Entry 6ZHC (X-ray diffraction, 1.92 A resolution); this record covers chains BBB and CCC of the 4 polymer chains in the assembly.

== Chain BBB ==
Molecule: Elongin-B
From: Homo sapiens
UniProtKB: Q15370 (ELOB_HUMAN); numbering as in UniProt (aligned over 1-107)
Amino-acid sequence (107 residues; each row starts with the number of its first residue):
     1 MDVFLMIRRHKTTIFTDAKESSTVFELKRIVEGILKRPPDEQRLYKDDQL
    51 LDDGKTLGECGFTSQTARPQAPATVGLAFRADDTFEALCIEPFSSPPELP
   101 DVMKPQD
Disordered / not traced: 106-107
Curated features (UniProtKB/Swiss-Prot):
  - modified residue: M1 (N-acetylmethionine), T84 (Phosphothreonine)

== Chain CCC ==
Molecule: Elongin-C
From: Homo sapiens
UniProtKB: Q15369 (ELOC_HUMAN); numbering as in UniProt (aligned over 17-112)
Amino-acid sequence (96 residues; each row starts with the number of its first residue):
    17 MYVKLISSDGHEFIVKREHALTSGTIKAMLSGPGQFAENETNEVNFREIP
    67 SHVLSKVCMYFTYKVRYTNSSTEIPEFPIAPEIALELLMAANFLDC
Disordered / not traced: 51-57

== Chain BBB / chain CCC interface ==
Residue-residue contacts - 57 pairs, chain BBB then chain CCC:
  F4(BBB) with T78(CCC); R82(CCC)
  R8(BBB) with H27(CCC)
  K11(BBB) with D25(CCC), hydrogen bond (side chain-backbone); G26(CCC); H27(CCC); E28(CCC), hydrogen bond (backbone-backbone)
  T12(BBB) with E28(CCC); I30(CCC)
  T13(BBB) with E28(CCC), hydrogen bond (backbone-backbone); F29(CCC); I30(CCC), hydrogen bond (backbone-backbone)
  I14(BBB) with I30(CCC)
  F15(BBB) with Y18(CCC); F29(CCC), hydrophobic; I30(CCC), hydrogen bond (backbone-backbone); V31(CCC), hydrophobic; S71(CCC); C74(CCC), hydrophobic; M75(CCC), hydrophobic; T78(CCC)
  T16(BBB) with Y18(CCC), hydrogen bond; K32(CCC)
  I34(BBB) with Y18(CCC); I30(CCC), hydrophobic
  L35(BBB) with I30(CCC), hydrophobic
  P69(BBB) with M75(CCC); T78(CCC); Y79(CCC), hydrophobic; R82(CCC); Y83(CCC), hydrophobic
  Q70(BBB) with M75(CCC); Y79(CCC); Y83(CCC); P91(CCC); F93(CCC); P94(CCC)
  P72(BBB) with M75(CCC)
  E91(BBB) with H27(CCC)
  P92(BBB) with H27(CCC), hydrogen bond (backbone-side chain)
  F93(BBB) with H27(CCC); F29(CCC), hydrophobic; S67(CCC); S71(CCC)
  S94(BBB) with D25(CCC); P66(CCC); S67(CCC), hydrogen bond (backbone-side chain); H68(CCC), hydrogen bond
  S95(BBB) with H68(CCC)
  P96(BBB) with H68(CCC); E98(CCC); E102(CCC)
  P97(BBB) with E102(CCC)
  L99(BBB) with P97(CCC); E98(CCC)
  M103(BBB) with P97(CCC); L101(CCC), hydrophobic
Other interface residues (no listed pair), chain BBB (25 interface residues in all): M6, H10, P100
Other interface residues (no listed pair), chain CCC (30 interface residues in all): K72, E92, I99, A100

== In short ==
The interface between chain BBB and chain CCC involves 25 residues on one side and 30 on the other; the
contacts include 9 hydrogen bonds. Polar contacts include K11(BBB)-D25(CCC), T16(BBB)-Y18(CCC) and
P92(BBB)-H27(CCC).
Chain BBB is Elongin-B and chain CCC is Elongin-C, both from Homo sapiens; the structure, PROTAC6 mediated
complex of VHL:EloB:EloC and Bcl-xL, was determined by X-ray diffraction.
